PDB entry 1EYS | X-ray diffraction, 2.20 A resolution | chains C and L of the 4 polymer chains in the assembly

[Chain C]
Molecule: Photosynthetic reaction center
Source organism: Thermochromatium tepidum
Notes: fragment: cytochrome subunit
Sequence (382 residues; row label = number of the first residue in the row):
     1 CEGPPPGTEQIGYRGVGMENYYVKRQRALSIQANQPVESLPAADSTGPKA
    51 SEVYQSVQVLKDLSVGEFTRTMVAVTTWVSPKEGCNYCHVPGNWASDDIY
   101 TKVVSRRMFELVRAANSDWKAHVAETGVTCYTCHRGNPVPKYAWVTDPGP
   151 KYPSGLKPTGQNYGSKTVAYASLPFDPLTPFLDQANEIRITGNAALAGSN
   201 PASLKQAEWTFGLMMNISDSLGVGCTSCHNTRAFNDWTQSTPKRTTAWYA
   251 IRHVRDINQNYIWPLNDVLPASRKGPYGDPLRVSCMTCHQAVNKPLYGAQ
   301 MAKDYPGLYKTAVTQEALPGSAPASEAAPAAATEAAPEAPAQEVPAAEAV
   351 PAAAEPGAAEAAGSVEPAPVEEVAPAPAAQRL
Disordered / not traced: 311-382
Covalently attached groups: heme (HEM) linked to C85, C88, C130, C133, C225, C228, C285, C288
Metal / ion sites: heme Fe (4 sites), coordinated by M72, H89, M108, H122, H134, M214, H229, H289
Ligand contacts:
  - heme (HEM), molecule 1: Y54, Q55, S56, V57, Q58, V59, L60, F68, M72, V75, T76, V79, S80, G84, H89, W94, A95, K102, S105, R106, F109
  - heme (HEM), molecule 2: V75, V79, Y87, Y100, T101, V104, S105, M108, F109, L111, V112, T129, H134, P138, V139, P140, A143, I257, I262, L269, R273, L281, R282, V283, T287
  - heme (HEM), molecule 3: H122, V123, A124, T126, G127, V128, T132, L182, I217, L221, K243, T246, A247, A250, I251, V254, V283, S284, H289, N293, K294, P295
  - heme (HEM), molecule 4: E187, I188, R189, I190, T191, T210, F211, M214, M215, I217, S218, L221, V223, G224, S227, H229, F234, N235, W237, R244, A247, W248, I251, R252

[Chain L]
Molecule: Photosynthetic reaction center
Source organism: Thermochromatium tepidum
Notes: fragment: l subunit
Sequence (280 residues; each row starts with the number of its first residue):
     1 AMLSFEKKYRVRGGTLIGGDLFDFWVGPFYVGFFGVVGFCFTLLGVLLIV
    51 WGATIGPTGPTSDLQTYNLWRISIAPPDLSYGLRMAPLTEGGLWQIITIC
   101 AAGAFISWALREVEICRKLGIGFHVPFAFSFAIGAYLVLVFVRPLLMGAW
   151 GHGFPYGILSHLDWVSNVGYQFLHFHYNPAHMLAISFFFTNCLALSMHGS
   201 LILSVTNPQRGEPVKTSEHENTFFRDIVGYSIGALAIHRLGLFLALSAAF
   251 WSAVCILISGPFWTRGWPEWWNWWLELPLW
Metal / ion sites: bacteriochlorophyll a Mg site 1 near H161 (its only coordinating residue here); bacteriochlorophyll a Mg site 2 near H181 (its only coordinating residue here); Fe ion: H198, H238 (shared with 3 residues of chain M)
Ligand contacts:
  - bacteriochlorophyll a (BCL), molecule 1: V46, I49, F105, Y136, L139, F154, I158, L159, H161, L162, V165
  - bacteriochlorophyll a (BCL), molecule 2: F105, A132, I133, A135, Y136, L139, W164, V165, S166, V168, G169, Y170, F175, H176, H181, A184, I185, F188, F189, S252, A253, C255, I256
  - bacteriochlorophyll a (BCL), molecule 3: V165, Y170, H176, F189
  - bacteriochlorophyll a (BCL), molecule 4: H176, M182, I185, S186, F189, T190, L193, V228
  - 2-O-octyl-beta-D-glucopyranose (BGL), molecule 1: N68, L69, W70, I158
  - 2-O-octyl-beta-D-glucopyranose (BGL), molecule 2: M182, L183, S186
  - bacteriopheophytin a (BPH), molecule 1: F41, T42, G45, I49, I97, C100, A101, A104, F105, W108, E112, V125, A128, F129, F131, A132, Y136, F154, Y156, G157, I158, H161, F188, A245, L246, A249
  - bacteriopheophytin a (BPH), molecule 2: F189, C192, L193, S196, M197, I227, V228
  - menaquinone 8 (MQ8): V26, F29, Y30, V31, G35, G38, F39, T42, W108, R111

[Chain C / chain L interface]
Pairs across the interface (63):
  C1(C) with F262(L); W263(L), hydrophobic; W270(L)
  E2(C) with P261(L); F262(L)
  G3(C) with P261(L)
  P4(C) with P261(L); F262(L)
  P5(C) with L146(L)
  P6(C) with L146(L); M147(L), hydrophobic; G260(L); T264(L)
  T8(C) with L79(L); H152(L)
  Q10(C) with D78(L), hydrogen bond; L79(L), hydrogen bond (side chain-backbone)
  Y13(C) with P57(L)
  R14(C) with A75(L), hydrogen bond (side chain-backbone); P76(L), hydrogen bond (side chain-backbone); D78(L); T89(L); G91(L)
  G15(C) with A75(L); P76(L); P155(L); W164(L)
  V16(C) with D163(L); W164(L); N167(L), hydrogen bond (backbone-side chain)
  G17(C) with W164(L); N167(L); V168(L)
  M18(C) with N167(L)
  E19(C) with H152(L), salt bridge; Q171(L)
  N20(C) with Q171(L), hydrogen bond
  Y21(C) with R143(L), hydrogen bond; M147(L); H152(L); Q171(L), hydrogen bond (backbone-side chain); F172(L), hydrophobic; G260(L); T264(L)
  Y22(C) with T264(L)
  V23(C) with T264(L)
  F211(C) with L173(L); H174(L)
  M215(C) with H174(L)
  S218(C) with L173(L)
  D219(C) with L173(L)
  V223(C) with L173(L)
  G224(C) with Q171(L); L173(L)
  C225(C) with Y170(L), hydrogen bond (side chain-backbone); L173(L), hydrophobic
  T226(C) with N167(L)
  N230(C) with N167(L), hydrogen bond
  T231(C) with S166(L), hydrogen bond; N167(L), hydrogen bond; Y170(L)
  R232(C) with D163(L), salt bridge
  F234(C) with Y170(L), hydrophobic
Other interface residues (no listed pair), chain C (32 interface residues in all): E9
Other interface residues (no listed pair), chain L (32 interface residues in all): P77, S80, E90, S259

[In short]
The chain C/chain L interface involves 32 residues from each chain; the contacts include 12 hydrogen bonds and
2 salt bridges. Among the polar pairs are E19(C)-H152(L), R232(C)-D163(L) and Q10(C)-D78(L). Ligands of chain
L: 2-O-octyl-beta-D-glucopyranose, 4 copies of bacteriochlorophyll a, bacteriopheophytin a and menaquinone 8.
Chain C is Photosynthetic reaction center and chain L is Photosynthetic reaction center, both from
Thermochromatium tepidum; the structure, Crystal structure of photosynthetic reaction center from a
thermophilic bacterium, thermochromatium tepidum, was determined by X-ray diffraction (same publication as
1EYT).
